Entry 5ECC (X-ray diffraction, 1.87 A resolution); this record covers chains A and B.

# Chain A (and B)
Name: Dehydrofolate reductase type I
Organism: Klebsiella pneumoniae
Notes: chain B of this document is another copy of the same molecule, construct and numbering; everything in this record applies to it too
UniProtKB: A4GRC7 (A4GRC7_KLEPN); residues 0-156 here correspond to UniProt positions 1-157 (UniProt number = residue number + 1)
Amino-acid sequence (157 residues; each row starts with the number of its first residue; numbering starts at 0):
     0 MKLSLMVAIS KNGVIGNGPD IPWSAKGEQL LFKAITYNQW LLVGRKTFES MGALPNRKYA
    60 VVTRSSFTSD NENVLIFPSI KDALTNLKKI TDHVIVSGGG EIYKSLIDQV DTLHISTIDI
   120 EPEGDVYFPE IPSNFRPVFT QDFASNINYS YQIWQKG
Residues lining bound ligands:
  - NADPH (6DR; 6-ethyl-5-{3-[2-methoxy-5-(pyridin-4-yl)phenyl]prop-1-yn-1-yl}pyrimidine-2,4-diamine): M5, V6, A7, P18, D19, I20, E27, Q28, F31, K32, V42, T46, F47, S49, M50, G51, L53, Y58, S96, Y102, S115
  - NADP (NAP; NADP nicotinamide-adenine-dinucleotide phosphate): V6, A7, I14, G15, N16, G17, P18, D19, I20, W22, G43, R44, K45, T46, M50, V61, T62, R63, S64, P77, S78, I79, S96, G97, G98, G99, E100, I101, Y102, V125
Reported in the primary citation:
  - binding site for NADPH: I20, Q28, F31, T46, M50, L53
  - conformationally variable residues (side-chain flip): M50, L53
  - specificity-determining residues: Q28, M50, S96 (proposed by the authors, not directly observed)

# Interface between chain A and chain B
Residue-residue contacts - 46 pairs, chain A then chain B:
  K1(A) - T139(B)  hydrogen bond (side chain-backbone)
  K25(A) - Y36(B)
  G26(A) - Y36(B)
  L29(A) - A33(B)
  L29(A) - Y36(B)  hydrophobic
  L30(A) - A33(B)
  K32(A) - L29(B)
  A33(A) - L29(B)
  A33(A) - L30(B)
  A33(A) - F142(B)
  I34(A) - Q140(B)  hydrogen bond (backbone-side chain)
  I34(A) - F142(B)
  Y36(A) - K25(B)
  Y36(A) - G26(B)
  Y36(A) - L29(B)  hydrophobic
  Y36(A) - F142(B)
  Y36(A) - S144(B)
  Y36(A) - Y148(B)
  N37(A) - A143(B)  hydrogen bond (side chain-backbone)
  Q38(A) - Q140(B)
  Q38(A) - D141(B)  hydrogen bond (side chain-backbone)
  Q38(A) - F142(B)
  H92(A) - Q140(B)
  T111(A) - F138(B)
  H113(A) - F138(B)
  V137(A) - V137(B)
  V137(A) - Q154(B)  hydrogen bond (backbone-side chain)
  F138(A) - T111(B)
  F138(A) - H113(B)
  F138(A) - I152(B)  hydrophobic
  F138(A) - Q154(B)
  Q140(A) - I34(B)  hydrogen bond (side chain-backbone)
  Q140(A) - Q38(B)
  Q140(A) - H92(B)
  D141(A) - Q38(B)  hydrogen bond (backbone-side chain)
  F142(A) - A33(B)
  F142(A) - I34(B)
  F142(A) - Y36(B)
  F142(A) - Q38(B)
  A143(A) - N37(B)  hydrogen bond (backbone-side chain)
  S144(A) - Y36(B)
  Y148(A) - Y36(B)
  I152(A) - F138(B)  hydrophobic
  I152(A) - I152(B)  hydrophobic
  Q154(A) - V137(B)  hydrogen bond (side chain-backbone)
  Q154(A) - F138(B)
Interface residues without a listed pair, chain A (29 interface residues in all): R56, I94, R135, T139, Y150
Interface residues without a listed pair, chain B (28 interface residues in all): K1, K32, I94, R135, Y150

# Summary
The interface between chain A and chain B involves 29 residues on one side and 28 on the other; the contacts
include 9 hydrogen bonds. Polar contacts include K1(A)-T139(B), I34(A)-Q140(B) and N37(A)-A143(B). The paper
reports a binding site for NADPH at I20(A), Q28(A) and F31(A) among others; specificity determinants Q28(A),
M50(A) and S96(A).
Chain A and chain B are both Dehydrofolate reductase type I (Klebsiella pneumoniae); the structure, Klebsiella
pneumoniae DfrA1 complexed with NADPH and
6-ethyl-5-(3-(2-methoxy-5-(pyridin-4-yl)phenyl)prop-1-yn-1-yl)pyrimidine-2,4-diamine, was determined by X-ray
diffraction.
